4B9L - chains A and B of the 3 polymer chains in the assembly; structure by X-ray diffraction, 2.05 A resolution.

== Chain A ==
Protein: DNA polymerase I
From: Geobacillus stearothermophilus
Notes: EC 2.7.7.7
Reference sequence: E1C9K5 (E1C9K5_GEOSE); residues 297-876 here correspond to UniProt positions 1-580 (UniProt number = residue number - 296)
Chain sequence (619 residues; numbered 258 to 876; the number before each row is that of its first residue):
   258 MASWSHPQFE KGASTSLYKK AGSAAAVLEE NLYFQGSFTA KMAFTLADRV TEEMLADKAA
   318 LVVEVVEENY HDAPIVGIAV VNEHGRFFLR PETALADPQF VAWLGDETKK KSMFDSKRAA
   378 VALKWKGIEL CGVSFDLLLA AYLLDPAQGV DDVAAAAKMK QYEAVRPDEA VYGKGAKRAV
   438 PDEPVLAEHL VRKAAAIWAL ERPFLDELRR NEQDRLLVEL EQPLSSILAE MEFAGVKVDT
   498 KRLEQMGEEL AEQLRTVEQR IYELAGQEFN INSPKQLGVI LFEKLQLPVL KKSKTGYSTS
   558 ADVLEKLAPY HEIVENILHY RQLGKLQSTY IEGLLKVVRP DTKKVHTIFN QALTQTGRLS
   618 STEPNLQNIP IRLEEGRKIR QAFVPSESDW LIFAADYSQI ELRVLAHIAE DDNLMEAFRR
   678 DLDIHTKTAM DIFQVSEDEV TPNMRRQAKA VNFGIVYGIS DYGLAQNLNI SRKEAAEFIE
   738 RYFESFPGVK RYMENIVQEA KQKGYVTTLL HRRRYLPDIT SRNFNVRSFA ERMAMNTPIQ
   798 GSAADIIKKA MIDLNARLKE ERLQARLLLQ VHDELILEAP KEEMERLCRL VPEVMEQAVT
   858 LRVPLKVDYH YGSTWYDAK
Disordered / not traced: 258-296
Construct notes: expression tag (258-296)
Metal / ion sites: Mg2+ near Tyr654 (its only coordinating residue here)

== Chain B ==
Molecule: 10-nt DNA strand
Sequence (10 nucleotides; numbered 1 to 10; the number before each row is that of its first residue):
     1 GCCTGACTCT

== How chain A and chain B interact ==
Residue-residue contacts (27):
  Ser550(A) - DG5(B)  phosphate contact
  Lys551(A) - DG5(B)  phosphate contact
  Thr552(A) - DT4(B)  phosphate contact
  Thr552(A) - DG5(B)  hydrogen bond to the phosphate
  Ser555(A) - DA6(B)  phosphate contact
  Thr556(A) - DA6(B)  hydrogen bond to the phosphate
  Ser557(A) - DA6(B)  phosphate contact
  Ala558(A) - DC7(B)  hydrogen bond to the phosphate
  Arg578(A) - DA6(B)  hydrogen bond to the phosphate
  Arg578(A) - DC7(B)  salt bridge to the phosphate
  Gln579(A) - DT8(B)  phosphate contact
  Lys582(A) - DC7(B)  base contact
  Tyr587(A) - DT8(B)  hydrogen bond to the sugar
  Arg615(A) - DT10(B)  hydrogen bond to the base
  Gln624(A) - DC9(B)  sugar contact
  Asn625(A) - DT8(B)  hydrogen bond to the base
  Asn625(A) - DC9(B)  sugar contact
  Ile626(A) - DC9(B)  sugar contact
  Pro627(A) - DT8(B)  phosphate contact
  Pro627(A) - DC9(B)  phosphate contact
  Ile628(A) - DC9(B)  hydrogen bond to the phosphate
  Ile628(A) - DT10(B)  phosphate contact
  Arg629(A) - DT8(B)  salt bridge to the phosphate
  Arg629(A) - DC9(B)  salt bridge to the phosphate
  Val828(A) - DT10(B)  phosphate contact
  His829(A) - DT10(B)  sugar contact
  Asp830(A) - DT10(B)  phosphate contact
Other interface residues (no listed pair), chain A (26 interface residues in all): Lys431, Ala433, Pro531, Tyr554, Arg637
Other interface residues (no listed pair), chain B (9 interface residues in all): DG1, DC2

== Summary ==
26 residues of chain A face 9 of chain B across their interface; the contacts include 8 hydrogen bonds and 3
salt bridges. Polar contacts include Arg615(A)-DT10(B), Asn625(A)-DT8(B) and Tyr587(A)-DT8(B).
Here chain A is DNA polymerase I (Geobacillus stearothermophilus) and chain B is a 10-nt DNA strand. Entry
4B9L (Structure of the high fidelity DNA polymerase I with the oxidative formamidopyrimidine-dA DNA lesion in
the ...) was determined by X-ray diffraction (same publication as 4B9M, 4B9N, 4B9S, 4B9T, 4B9U and 4B9V).
